PDB entry 5DS6 | X-ray diffraction, 3.35 A resolution | chains E and F of the 8 polymer chains in the assembly

Chain E (and F):
Molecule: CRISPR-associated endoribonuclease Cas2
From: Escherichia coli (strain K12)
Notes: EC 3.1.-.-; chain F of this document is another copy of the same molecule, construct and numbering; everything in this record applies to it too
Reference sequence: P45956 (CAS2_ECOLI); residues 1-94 here = UniProt positions 1-94
Sequence (104 residues; row label = number of the first residue in the row; numbering starts at 0):
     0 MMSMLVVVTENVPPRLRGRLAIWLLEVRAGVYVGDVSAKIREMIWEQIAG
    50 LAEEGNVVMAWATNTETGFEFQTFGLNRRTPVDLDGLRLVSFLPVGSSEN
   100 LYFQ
Unresolved in the structure: 0, 94-103 (chain F: 0, 95-103)
Differences from the reference sequence: initiating methionine (0); expression tag (95-103)
Swiss-Prot annotation at these positions:
  - mutagenesis: Glu-9 (E9A/R: No effect on spacer acquisition, Cas1-Cas2 complex formation or CRISPR DNA-binding by complex), Asn-10 (N10A: No effect on spacer acquisition), Arg-14 to Arg-16 (No in vivspacer acquisition, significantly decreased protospacer binding), Arg-14 (R14A: Slight decrease in spacer acquisition), Arg-16 (R16A: Slight decrease in spacer acquisition; R16E: Dramatically decreased spacer acquisition in vivo), Arg-18 (R18A: Very little spacer acquisition), Arg-27 (R27A: Slight decrease in spacer acquisition), Lys-38 to Arg-40 (Very little in vivo spacer acquisition), Glu-65 (E65A: No effect on spacer acquisition; E65R: Slight decrease in spacer acquisition, Cas1-Cas2 complex formation or CRISPR DNA-binding by complex. Loss of spacer acquisition; when associated with R-84), Arg-77 to Arg-78 (No spacer acquisition, significantly decreased protospacer binding), Arg-77 (R77E: No change in spacer acquisition in vivo), Arg-78 (R78E: Dramatically decreased spacer acquisition in vivo), 2 further mutagenesis entries in UniProt

How chain E and chain F interact:
Contacting residue pairs (45; chain E residue first):
  Met-3(E) with Met-3(F), hydrophobic; Ala-59(F); Trp-60(F); Ala-61(F)
  Val-5(E) with Val-5(F), hydrophobic
  Val-7(E) with Arg-27(F); Val-30(F), hydrophobic
  Glu-9(E) with Arg-27(F)
  Leu-24(E) with Leu-88(F), hydrophobic; Val-89(F), hydrophobic
  Glu-25(E) with Arg-78(F), salt bridge; Val-89(F)
  Val-26(E) with Val-57(F), hydrophobic; Arg-78(F)
  Arg-27(E) with Val-7(F); Glu-9(F); Asn-55(F); Val-57(F); Asn-76(F); Arg-78(F), hydrogen bond (side chain-backbone)
  Val-30(E) with Val-7(F), hydrophobic
  Val-32(E) with Phe-68(F), hydrophobic
  Gly-33(E) with Phe-68(F)
  Asp-34(E) with Thr-66(F); Gly-67(F)
  Asn-55(E) with Arg-27(F)
  Val-57(E) with Val-26(F), hydrophobic; Arg-27(F)
  Ala-59(E) with Met-3(F)
  Trp-60(E) with Met-3(F)
  Ala-61(E) with Met-3(F), hydrogen bond (backbone-side chain)
  Thr-66(E) with Asp-34(F)
  Gly-67(E) with Asp-34(F)
  Phe-68(E) with Val-32(F); Gly-33(F)
  Phe-70(E) with Leu-24(F), hydrophobic
  Asn-76(E) with Arg-27(F), hydrogen bond
  Arg-78(E) with Arg-16(F); Glu-25(F); Val-26(F); Arg-27(F), hydrogen bond (backbone-side chain); Ala-28(F)
  Leu-88(E) with Leu-24(F), hydrophobic
  Val-89(E) with Leu-24(F), hydrophobic; Glu-25(F)
Other interface residues (no listed pair), chain E (29 interface residues in all): Arg-16, Ala-28, Val-56, Arg-87
Other interface residues (no listed pair), chain F (29 interface residues in all): Val-56, Phe-70, Arg-87

In short:
Chain E and chain F each contribute 29 residues to their interface; the contacts include 4 hydrogen bonds and
1 salt bridge. Polar contacts include Glu-25(E)/Arg-78(F), Arg-27(E)/Arg-78(F) and Ala-61(E)/Met-3(F). Curated
annotation (UniProt) lists 14 mutagenesis sites on chain E.
Chain E and chain F are both CRISPR-associated endoribonuclease Cas2 (Escherichia coli (strain K12)); the
structure, Crystal structure the Escherichia coli Cas1-Cas2 complex bound to protospacer DNA with splayed
ends, was determined by X-ray diffraction, deposited together with 5DS4 and 5DS5.
